8GW8 - chains A and N of the 5 polymer chains in the assembly; structure by electron microscopy, 2.90 A resolution.

== Chain A ==
Protein: Isoform Gnas-2 of Guanine nucleotide-binding protein G(s) subunit alpha isoforms short
Source organism: Homo sapiens
Reference sequence: P63092 (GNAS2_HUMAN), isoform P63092-2; aligned to UniProt positions 12-370 over residues 12-384 (the alignment contains insertions or deletions, so no single offset holds)
Chain sequence (359 residues; each row starts with the number of its first residue; note: 14 numbers in that range are skipped by the numbering (no residue carries them; nothing is unmodelled there)):
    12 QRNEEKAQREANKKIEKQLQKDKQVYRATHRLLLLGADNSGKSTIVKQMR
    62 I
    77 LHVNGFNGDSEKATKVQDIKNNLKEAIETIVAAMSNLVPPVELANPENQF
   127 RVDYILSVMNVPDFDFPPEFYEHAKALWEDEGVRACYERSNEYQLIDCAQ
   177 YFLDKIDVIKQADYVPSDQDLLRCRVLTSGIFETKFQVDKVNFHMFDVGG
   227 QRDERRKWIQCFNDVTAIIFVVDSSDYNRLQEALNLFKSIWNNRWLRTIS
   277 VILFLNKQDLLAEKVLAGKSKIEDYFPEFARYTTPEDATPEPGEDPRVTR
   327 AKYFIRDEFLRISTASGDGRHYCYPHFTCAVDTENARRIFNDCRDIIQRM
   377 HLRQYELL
Disordered / not traced: 77-205
Differences from the reference sequence: engineered mutation D49 (Gly in P63092), N50 (Glu in P63092), D249 (Ala235 in P63092), D252 (Ser238 in P63092), A362 (Ile358 in P63092), I365 (Val361 in P63092)
Small-molecule neighbours: pco-371 (KHF): Q380, Y381, E382, L383

== Chain N ==
Protein: Nanobody-35
Notes: antibody fragment or engineered binder
Chain sequence (128 residues; each row starts with the number of its first residue):
     1 QVQLQESGGGLVQPGGSLRLSCAASGFTFSNYKMNWVRQAPGKGLEWVSD
    51 ISQSGASISYTGSVKGRFTISRDNAKNTLYLQMNSLKPEDTAVYYCARCP
   101 APFTRDCFDVTSTTYAYRGQGTQVTVSS
Disulfide bonds: C22-C96, C99-C107

== Chain A / chain N interface ==
Contacting residue pairs - 27 pairs, chain A then chain N:
  R228(A) - T114(N)  hydrogen bond
  D229(A) - D109(N)
  D229(A) - S112(N)
  D229(A) - T113(N)  hydrogen bond
  E230(A) - D109(N)
  E230(A) - S112(N)
  E230(A) - T114(N)
  E230(A) - Y115(N)
  R231(A) - F108(N)
  R231(A) - D109(N)  hydrogen bond (backbone-side chain)
  R232(A) - P100(N)
  R232(A) - F108(N)
  R232(A) - D109(N)  salt bridge
  R232(A) - Y115(N)
  R232(A) - Y117(N)
  N254(A) - K43(N)
  Q257(A) - T61(N)  hydrogen bond (side chain-backbone)
  N261(A) - W47(N)
  S265(A) - D106(N)
  S265(A) - C107(N)  hydrogen bond (side chain-backbone)
  S265(A) - F108(N)
  N268(A) - R105(N)  hydrogen bond
  N268(A) - D106(N)
  N269(A) - D106(N)  hydrogen bond
  N269(A) - F108(N)
  R273(A) - R105(N)
  P303(A) - G62(N)
Interface residues without a listed pair, chain A (19 interface residues in all): L262, K264, I266, D300, Y301, S342
Interface residues without a listed pair, chain N (20 interface residues in all): K33, Y60, S63, K65, A116

== In short ==
19 residues of chain A and 20 residues of chain N are in contact; the contacts include 7 hydrogen bonds and 1
salt bridge. Among the polar pairs are R232(A)-D109(N), R228(A)-T114(N) and D229(A)-T113(N). Bound to chain A:
pco-371.
Here chain A is Isoform Gnas-2 of Guanine nucleotide-binding protein G(s) subunit alpha isoforms short (Homo
sapiens) and chain N is Nanobody-35. Entry 8GW8 (the human PTH1 receptor bound to an intracellular biased
agonist) was determined by electron microscopy.
